6REP - chains I and J of the 31 polymer chains in the assembly; structure by electron microscopy, 3.10 A resolution.

Chain I (and J):
Protein: Mitochondrial ATP synthase subunit c
Organism: Polytomella sp. Pringsheim 198.80
Notes: chain J of this document is another copy of the same molecule, construct and numbering; everything in this record applies to it too
UniProtKB: D7P7X5 (D7P7X5_9CHLO); numbering as in UniProt (aligned over 1-127)
Chain sequence (127 residues; each row starts with the number of its first residue):
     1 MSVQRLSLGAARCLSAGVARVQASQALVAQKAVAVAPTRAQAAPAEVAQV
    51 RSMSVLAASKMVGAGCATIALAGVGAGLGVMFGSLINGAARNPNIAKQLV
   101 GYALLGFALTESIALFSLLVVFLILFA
Unresolved in the structure: 1-53
What the authors report for this chain:
  - catalytic residues: Glu-111

Interface between chain I and chain J:
Pairs across the interface (78):
  Ser-54(I) / Val-55(J)
  Ser-54(I) / Leu-56(J)
  Ala-57(I) / Leu-56(J)
  Ala-58(I) / Val-55(J)
  Ala-58(I) / Leu-56(J)
  Ala-58(I) / Ser-59(J)  hydrogen bond (backbone-side chain)
  Met-61(I) / Leu-56(J)  hydrophobic
  Met-61(I) / Ser-59(J)
  Met-61(I) / Lys-60(J)
  Met-61(I) / Gly-63(J)
  Met-61(I) / Ile-124(J)  hydrophobic
  Val-62(I) / Ser-59(J)
  Val-62(I) / Val-62(J)  hydrophobic
  Val-62(I) / Gly-63(J)
  Gly-65(I) / Gly-63(J)
  Gly-65(I) / Cys-66(J)
  Gly-65(I) / Ala-67(J)
  Gly-65(I) / Ile-124(J)
  Cys-66(I) / Cys-66(J)  hydrophobic
  Thr-68(I) / Ala-67(J)
  Thr-68(I) / Ala-70(J)
  Thr-68(I) / Ser-117(J)
  Ile-69(I) / Cys-66(J)
  Ile-69(I) / Ile-69(J)  hydrophobic
  Leu-71(I) / Ala-70(J)  hydrophobic
  Leu-71(I) / Val-74(J)
  Leu-71(I) / Ile-113(J)  hydrophobic
  Ala-72(I) / Ile-69(J)
  Ala-72(I) / Ala-70(J)
  Ala-72(I) / Gly-73(J)
  Ala-72(I) / Val-74(J)
  Val-74(I) / Ile-113(J)  hydrophobic
  Gly-75(I) / Gly-73(J)
  Gly-75(I) / Val-74(J)
  Gly-75(I) / Gly-77(J)
  Ala-76(I) / Gly-73(J)  hydrogen bond (backbone-backbone)
  Ala-76(I) / Gly-77(J)
  Leu-78(I) / Thr-110(J)
  Leu-78(I) / Ile-113(J)  hydrophobic
  Gly-79(I) / Gly-77(J)
  Gly-79(I) / Val-80(J)
  Gly-79(I) / Met-81(J)
  Val-80(I) / Val-80(J)  hydrophobic
  Phe-82(I) / Met-81(J)
  Phe-82(I) / Gly-106(J)
  Phe-82(I) / Leu-109(J)  hydrophobic
  Phe-82(I) / Thr-110(J)
  Gly-83(I) / Met-81(J)
  Gly-83(I) / Ser-84(J)  hydrogen bond (backbone-side chain)
  Ile-86(I) / Met-81(J)
  Ile-86(I) / Ser-84(J)
  Ile-86(I) / Leu-85(J)  hydrophobic
  Ile-86(I) / Leu-99(J)
  Ile-86(I) / Ala-103(J)  hydrophobic
  Asn-87(I) / Ser-84(J)  hydrogen bond
  Asn-87(I) / Asn-87(J)
  Asn-87(I) / Gly-88(J)  hydrogen bond (side chain-backbone)
  Ala-89(I) / Ile-95(J)
  Ala-89(I) / Leu-99(J)  hydrophobic
  Ala-89(I) / Tyr-102(J)  hydrophobic
  Ala-90(I) / Gly-88(J)
  Ala-90(I) / Arg-91(J)
  Ala-90(I) / Asn-92(J)  hydrogen bond (backbone-side chain)
  Ala-90(I) / Leu-99(J)  hydrophobic
  Arg-91(I) / Arg-91(J)
  Pro-93(I) / Asn-92(J)
  Pro-93(I) / Ile-95(J)  hydrophobic
  Ala-96(I) / Gln-98(J)
  Ala-96(I) / Tyr-102(J)
  Val-100(I) / Tyr-102(J)  hydrophobic
  Leu-104(I) / Leu-109(J)  hydrophobic
  Phe-107(I) / Leu-109(J)
  Glu-111(I) / Ile-113(J)
  Leu-118(I) / Phe-116(J)  hydrophobic
  Val-121(I) / Val-120(J)  hydrophobic
  Phe-122(I) / Leu-123(J)  hydrophobic
  Leu-125(I) / Leu-123(J)  hydrophobic
  Phe-126(I) / Leu-123(J)  hydrophobic
Other interface residues (no listed pair), chain I (40 interface residues in all): Val-55, Ala-64, Ser-84, Leu-85, Lys-97
Other interface residues (no listed pair), chain J (36 interface residues in all): Leu-119

In short:
40 residues of chain I and 36 residues of chain J are in contact, with 6 hydrogen bonds. Among the polar pairs
are Ala-58(I)/Ser-59(J), Gly-83(I)/Ser-84(J) and Asn-87(I)/Ser-84(J). The paper reports the catalytic residue
Glu-111(I).
Chain I and chain J are both Mitochondrial ATP synthase subunit c (Polytomella sp. Pringsheim 198.80); the
structure, Cryo-EM structure of Polytomella F-ATP synthase, Primary rotary state 3, composite map, was
determined by electron microscopy together with 6RD4, 6RD5, 6RD6, 6RD7, 6RD8, 6RD9 and 46 further entries from
the same study.
